PDB entry 8DFS | electron microscopy, 3.00 A resolution | chains D and L of the 13 polymer chains in the assembly

[Chain D]
Molecule: CRISPR-associated protein, TM1801 family
From: Desulfovibrio vulgaris
UniProtKB: Q72WF7 (Q72WF7_DESVH); residues 1-290 here = UniProt positions 1-290
Sequence (290 residues; row label = number of the first residue in the row):
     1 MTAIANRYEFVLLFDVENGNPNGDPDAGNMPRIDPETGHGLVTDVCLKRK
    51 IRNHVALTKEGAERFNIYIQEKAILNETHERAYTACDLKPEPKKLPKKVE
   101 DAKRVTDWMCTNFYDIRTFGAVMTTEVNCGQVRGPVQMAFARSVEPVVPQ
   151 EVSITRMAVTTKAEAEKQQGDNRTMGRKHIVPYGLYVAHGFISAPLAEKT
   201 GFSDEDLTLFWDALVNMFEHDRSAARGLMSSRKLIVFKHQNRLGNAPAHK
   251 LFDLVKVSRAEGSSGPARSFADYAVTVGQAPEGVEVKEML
Disordered / not traced: 167-170

[Chain L]
Molecule: 48-nt RNA strand
From: Desulfovibrio vulgaris
Sequence (48 nucleotides; each row starts with the number of its first residue):
     2 GGAUUGAAACGCCAUGCUCAGGCUGGCGAGUGCGCGCCACUCAUCAAG

[How chain D and chain L interact]
Pairs across the interface (49):
  Pro21(D) with U25(L), phosphate contact
  Asn22(D) with G23(L), sugar contact; C24(L), hydrogen bond to the phosphate; U25(L), hydrogen bond to the phosphate
  Gly23(D) with C24(L), phosphate contact; U25(L), hydrogen bond to the phosphate
  Pro25(D) with C24(L), base contact
  Gly28(D) with C24(L), base contact
  Asn29(D) with C24(L), base contact
  Arg32(D) with C24(L), salt bridge to the phosphate
  Thr43(D) with C24(L), hydrogen bond to the phosphate
  Val45(D) with G22(L), phosphate contact; G23(L), phosphate contact
  Cys46(D) with G23(L), hydrogen bond to the sugar
  Lys48(D) with A21(L), phosphate contact; G22(L), salt bridge to the phosphate
  Arg49(D) with G23(L), salt bridge to the phosphate
  Arg52(D) with G22(L), salt bridge to the phosphate; G23(L), salt bridge to the phosphate
  Ile69(D) with G22(L), sugar contact
  Phe119(D) with A21(L), sugar contact; G22(L), phosphate contact
  Gly120(D) with G22(L), phosphate contact
  Ala121(D) with C20(L), hydrogen bond to the sugar; A21(L), sugar contact
  Val122(D) with C20(L), sugar contact; A21(L), base contact
  Gln131(D) with C20(L), hydrogen bond to the base
  Val132(D) with C20(L), hydrogen bond to the sugar
  Arg133(D) with C20(L), phosphate contact; A21(L), phosphate contact
  Gln137(D) with A21(L), hydrogen bond to the phosphate
  Ser153(D) with A30(L), phosphate contact
  Ile154(D) with C28(L), base contact; A30(L), phosphate contact
  Thr155(D) with C28(L), hydrogen bond to the sugar; G29(L), hydrogen bond to the base; A30(L), sugar contact
  Arg156(D) with G27(L), base contact; C28(L), hydrogen bond to the sugar; G29(L), phosphate contact
  Met157(D) with G29(L), phosphate contact
  Asn172(D) with A30(L), base contact
  Arg177(D) with C28(L), base contact
  Ser223(D) with G26(L), hydrogen bond to the phosphate; G27(L), hydrogen bond to the phosphate
  Ala224(D) with G27(L), hydrogen bond to the phosphate
  Arg226(D) with U25(L), hydrogen bond to the phosphate; G26(L), salt bridge to the phosphate
Interface residues without a listed pair, chain D (36 interface residues in all): Asp24, Asn53, Met175, Ala225

[Summary]
36 residues of chain D and 11 residues of chain L are in contact, with 16 hydrogen bonds and 6 salt bridges.
Polar pairs include Gln131(D)-C20(L), Thr155(D)-G29(L) and Cys46(D)-G23(L).
Chain D is CRISPR-associated protein, TM1801 family and chain L is a 48-nt RNA strand, both from Desulfovibrio
vulgaris; the structure, type I-C Cascade bound to AcrIF2, was determined by electron microscopy, deposited
together with 8DEJ, 8DFA, 8DEX and 8DFO.
